5IMM - chains B and A; structure by X-ray diffraction, 1.20 A resolution.

== Chain B ==
Name: Nanobody
Notes: antibody fragment or engineered binder
Chain sequence (131 residues; row label = number of the first residue in the row; numbering starts at 0):
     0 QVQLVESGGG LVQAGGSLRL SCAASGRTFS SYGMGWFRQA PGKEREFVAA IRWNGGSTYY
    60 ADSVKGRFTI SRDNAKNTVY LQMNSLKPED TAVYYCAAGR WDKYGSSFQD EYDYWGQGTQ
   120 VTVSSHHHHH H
Unresolved in the structure: 125-130
Cystine bridges: Cys21-Cys95

== Chain A ==
Name: Protein Vsig4
Organism: Mus musculus
Notes: fragment: IgV domain
UniProtKB: F6TUL9 (F6TUL9_MOUSE); residues -1 to 119 here correspond to UniProt positions 19-139 (UniProt number = residue number + 20)
Chain sequence (127 residues; numbered -7 to 119; the number before each row is that of its first residue; numbers below 1 keep their minus sign (His-7 is residue -7)):
    -7 HHHHHHGHPT LKTPESVTGT WKGDVKIQCI YDPLRGYRQV LVKWLVRHGS DSVTIFLRDS
    53 TGDHIQQAKY RGRLKVSHKV PGDVSLQINT LQMDDRNHYT CEVTWQTPDG NQVIRDKIIE
   113 LRVRKYN
Unresolved in the structure: -7 to -1
Differences from the reference sequence: expression tag (-7 to -2)
Cystine bridges: Cys21-Cys93

== How chain B and chain A interact ==
Contacting residue pairs - 29 pairs, chain B then chain A:
  Ser29(B) - Arg39(A)  hydrogen bond (backbone-side chain)
  Ser30(B) - His90(A)  hydrogen bond
  Arg51(B) - Asp43(A)  salt bridge
  Arg51(B) - Ser44(A)  hydrogen bond
  Trp52(B) - Arg39(A)
  Trp52(B) - Gly41(A)
  Trp52(B) - Ser42(A)
  Trp52(B) - Asp43(A)
  Trp52(B) - Ile110(A)
  Asn53(B) - Ser42(A)  hydrogen bond (side chain-backbone)
  Asn53(B) - Asp43(A)
  Arg99(B) - Thr5(A)  hydrogen bond
  Arg99(B) - Pro6(A)  hydrogen bond (side chain-backbone)
  Arg99(B) - Glu7(A)
  Arg99(B) - Lys109(A)
  Arg99(B) - Ile110(A)  hydrogen bond (backbone-backbone)
  Trp100(B) - Asp108(A)
  Trp100(B) - Ile110(A)
  Asp101(B) - Thr92(A)  hydrogen bond
  Asp101(B) - Asp108(A)  hydrogen bond (backbone-side chain)
  Asp101(B) - Ile110(A)
  Lys102(B) - Ser44(A)
  Lys102(B) - Asp108(A)  hydrogen bond (backbone-side chain)
  Tyr103(B) - Glu94(A)
  Tyr103(B) - Ile106(A)
  Tyr103(B) - Asp108(A)  hydrogen bond (backbone-side chain)
  Gly104(B) - Arg107(A)
  Phe107(B) - Arg107(A)
  Glu110(B) - Arg107(A)  salt bridge
Other interface residues (no listed pair), chain B (16 interface residues in all): Thr27, Tyr31, Tyr113
Other interface residues (no listed pair), chain A (20 interface residues in all): His0, Leu37, Ile111, Glu112

== In short ==
16 residues of chain B face 20 of chain A across their interface, with 11 hydrogen bonds and 2 salt bridges.
Polar contacts include Arg51(B)-Asp43(A), Glu110(B)-Arg107(A) and Ser29(B)-Arg39(A).
Chain B is Nanobody and chain A is Protein Vsig4 (Mus musculus); the structure, Nanobody targeting mouse Vsig4
in Spacegroup P212121, was determined by X-ray diffraction (same publication as 5IMK, 5IML and 5IMO).
